Entry 7R8A (electron microscopy, 2.90 A resolution); this record covers chains A and B of the 4 polymer chains in the assembly.

# Chain A
Protein: ATP-binding cassette sub-family G member 5
Source organism: Homo sapiens
Notes: EC 7.6.2.-
UniProt: Q9H222 (ABCG5_HUMAN); residue numbers follow UniProt; this construct covers 1-651
Amino-acid sequence (666 residues; numbered 1 to 666; the number before each row is that of its first residue):
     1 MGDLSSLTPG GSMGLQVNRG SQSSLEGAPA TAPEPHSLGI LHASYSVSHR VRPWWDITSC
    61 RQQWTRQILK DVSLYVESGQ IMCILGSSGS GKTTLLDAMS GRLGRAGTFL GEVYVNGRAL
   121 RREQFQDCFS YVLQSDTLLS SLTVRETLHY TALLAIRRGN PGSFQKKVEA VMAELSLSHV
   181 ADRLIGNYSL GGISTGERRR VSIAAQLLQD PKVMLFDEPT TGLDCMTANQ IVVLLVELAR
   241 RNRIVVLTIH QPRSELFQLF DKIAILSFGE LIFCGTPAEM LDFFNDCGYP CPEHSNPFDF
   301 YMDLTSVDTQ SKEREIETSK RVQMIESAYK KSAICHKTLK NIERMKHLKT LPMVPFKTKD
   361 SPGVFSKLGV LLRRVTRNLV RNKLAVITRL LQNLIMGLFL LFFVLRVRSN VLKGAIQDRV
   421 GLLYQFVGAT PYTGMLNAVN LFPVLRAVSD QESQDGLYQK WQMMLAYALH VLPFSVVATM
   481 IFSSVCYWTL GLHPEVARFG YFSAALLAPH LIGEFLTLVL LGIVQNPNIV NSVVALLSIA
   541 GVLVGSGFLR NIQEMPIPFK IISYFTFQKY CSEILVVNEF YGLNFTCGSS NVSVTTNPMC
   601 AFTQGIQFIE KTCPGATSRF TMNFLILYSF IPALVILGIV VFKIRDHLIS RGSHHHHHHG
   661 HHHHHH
Not modelled in the structure: 1-34, 47-65, 103-106, 589-596, 650-666
Differences from the reference sequence: expression tag (652-666)
Disulfide bonds: Cys-587/Cys-600
Swiss-Prot annotation at these positions:
  - binding site (ATP): Gly-86 to Thr-93
  - glycosylation (N-linked (GlcNAc...) asparagine): Asn-584, Asn-591
  - natural variant: Met-99 (M99R: In STSL2; uncertain significance), Glu-146 (E146Q: In STSL2), Arg-389 (R389H: In STSL2), Arg-419 (R419H: In STSL2; R419P: In STSL2), Asn-437 (N437K: In STSL2), Arg-550 (R550S: In STSL2)
  - mutagenesis: Lys-92 to Thr-93 (Abolishes increase of the very low basal ATPase activity by cholate), Tyr-432 (Y432A: Strongly decreases cholesterol secretion into bile), Ala-540 (A540F: Strongly decreases cholesterol secretion into bile)
From the paper describing this entry:
  - binding site for cholesterol: Ile-529
  - mutagenesis - I395A, I529W: unchanged expression

# Chain B
Protein: ATP-binding cassette sub-family G member 8
Source organism: Homo sapiens
Notes: EC 7.6.2.-
UniProt: Q9H221 (ABCG8_HUMAN); residue numbers follow UniProt; this construct covers 1-673
Amino-acid sequence (715 residues; each row starts with the number of its first residue):
     1 MAGKAAEERG LPKGATPQDT SGLQDRLFSS ESDNSLYFTY SGQPNTLEVR DLNYQVDLAS
    61 QVPWFEQLAQ FKMPWTSPSC QNSCELGIQN LSFKVRSGQM LAIIGSSGCG RASLLDVITG
   121 RGHGGKIKSG QIWINGQPSS PQLVRKCVAH VRQHNQLLPN LTVRETLAFI AQMRLPRTFS
   181 QAQRDKRVED VIAELRLRQC ADTRVGNMYV RGLSGGERRR VSIGVQLLWN PGILILDEPT
   241 SGLDSFTAHN LVKTLSRLAK GNRLVLISLH QPRSDIFRLF DLVLLMTSGT PIYLGAAQHM
   301 VQYFTAIGYP CPRYSNPADF YVDLTSIDRR SREQELATRE KAQSLAALFL EKVRDLDDFL
   361 WKAETKDLDE DTCVESSVTP LDTNCLPSPT KMPGAVQQFT TLIRRQISND FRDLPTLLIH
   421 GAEACLMSMT IGFLYFGHGS IQLSFMDTAA LLFMIGALIP FNVILDVISK CYSERAMLYY
   481 ELEDGLYTTG PYFFAKILGE LPEHCAYIII YGMPTYWLAN LRPGLQPFLL HFLLVWLVVF
   541 CCRIMALAAA ALLPTFHMAS FFSNALYNSF YLAGGFMINL SSLWTVPAWI SKVSFLRWCF
   601 EGLMKIQFSR RTYKMPLGNL TIAVSGDKIL SVMELDSYPL YAIYLIVIGL SGGFMVLYYV
   661 SLRFIKQKPS QDWASNSLEV LFQGPNVDSK RRWKKNFIAV SAANRFKKIS SSGAL
Not modelled in the structure: 1-25, 57-86, 123-125, 208-209, 326-391, 612-625, 670-715
Differences from the reference sequence: expression tag (674-715)
Swiss-Prot annotation at these positions:
  - glycosylation: Asn-619 (N-linked (GlcNAc...) asparagine)
  - natural variant: Asp-19 (D19H: Associated significantly with GBD4), Arg-184 (R184H: In STSL1), Pro-231 (P231T: In STSL1), Glu-238 (E238K: In STSL1; uncertain significance), Arg-263 (R263Q: In STSL1), Arg-405 (R405H: In STSL1), Leu-501 (L501P: In STSL1), Arg-543 (R543S: In STSL1), Phe-570 (deletion: In STSL1), Leu-572 (L572P: In STSL1), Gly-574 (G574E: In STSL1; G574R: In STSL1), Leu-596 (L596R: In STSL1)
  - mutagenesis: Gly-216 (G216D: Loss of ATPase activity)
From the paper describing this entry:
  - binding site for cholesterol: Ile-419, Leu-465
  - mutagenesis - I419E, F561A: unchanged expression

# Interface between chain A and chain B
Contacting residue pairs (71; chain A residue first):
  Gln-251(A) / Arg-273(B)
  Arg-253(A) / Gln-271(B)
  Arg-253(A) / Asp-319(B)  salt bridge
  Arg-253(A) / Asp-323(B)  salt bridge
  Ser-254(A) / Ser-315(B)
  Ser-254(A) / Asn-316(B)  hydrogen bond (side chain-backbone)
  Glu-255(A) / Asp-323(B)
  Cys-291(A) / Tyr-314(B)
  Glu-293(A) / Arg-313(B)  salt bridge
  Glu-293(A) / Tyr-314(B)
  His-294(A) / Cys-311(B)  hydrogen bond
  His-294(A) / Pro-312(B)  hydrogen bond (side chain-backbone)
  His-294(A) / Ser-315(B)
  His-294(A) / Pro-317(B)
  Ser-295(A) / Ser-274(B)  hydrogen bond (backbone-side chain)
  Asn-296(A) / Ser-274(B)
  Asn-296(A) / Asn-316(B)
  Pro-297(A) / Tyr-314(B)
  Asp-299(A) / Arg-273(B)  salt bridge
  Asp-299(A) / Ser-274(B)  hydrogen bond
  Phe-300(A) / Leu-27(B)  hydrophobic
  Asp-303(A) / Ser-245(B)  hydrogen bond
  Asp-303(A) / Arg-273(B)  salt bridge
  Leu-304(A) / Leu-27(B)  hydrophobic
  Asp-308(A) / Phe-246(B)
  Gln-310(A) / Thr-247(B)  hydrogen bond
  Gln-310(A) / Asn-250(B)
  Arg-314(A) / Leu-27(B)  hydrogen bond (side chain-backbone)
  Arg-314(A) / Phe-28(B)
  Arg-314(A) / Ser-29(B)
  Arg-314(A) / Glu-31(B)
  Arg-314(A) / Phe-246(B)
  Phe-399(A) / Asn-568(B)
  Phe-399(A) / Ser-569(B)
  Phe-399(A) / Leu-572(B)  hydrophobic
  Leu-400(A) / Leu-572(B)  hydrophobic
  Phe-402(A) / Val-586(B)  hydrophobic
  Phe-402(A) / Pro-587(B)
  Phe-403(A) / Ser-569(B)
  Phe-403(A) / Leu-572(B)  hydrophobic
  Phe-403(A) / Leu-583(B)
  Leu-405(A) / Trp-584(B)
  Arg-408(A) / Ser-582(B)
  Lys-413(A) / Asn-579(B)  hydrogen bond (backbone-side chain)
  Gln-417(A) / Gly-575(B)
  Gln-417(A) / Phe-576(B)  hydrogen bond (side chain-backbone)
  Gln-417(A) / Met-577(B)
  Gln-417(A) / Asn-579(B)  hydrogen bond
  Asp-418(A) / Met-577(B)  hydrogen bond (backbone-backbone)
  Asp-418(A) / Ile-578(B)
  Gly-421(A) / Met-577(B)
  Gln-425(A) / Asn-568(B)
  Gln-425(A) / Tyr-571(B)
  Gln-425(A) / Leu-572(B)
  Gln-425(A) / Met-577(B)
  Leu-536(A) / Met-427(B)  hydrophobic
  Leu-536(A) / Phe-461(B)  hydrophobic
  Leu-543(A) / Leu-434(B)  hydrophobic
  Leu-543(A) / Met-454(B)  hydrophobic
  Leu-549(A) / Tyr-435(B)  hydrogen bond (backbone-side chain)
  Leu-549(A) / Ala-450(B)  hydrophobic
  Leu-549(A) / Met-454(B)  hydrophobic
  Leu-549(A) / Phe-576(B)  hydrophobic
  Arg-550(A) / Leu-434(B)  hydrogen bond (side chain-backbone)
  Arg-550(A) / Tyr-435(B)
  Arg-550(A) / Leu-443(B)
  Arg-550(A) / Asp-447(B)  salt bridge
  Glu-554(A) / Ile-441(B)
  Pro-556(A) / Phe-433(B)
  Phe-559(A) / Phe-433(B)
  Phe-559(A) / Leu-434(B)  hydrophobic
Also at the interface, not in a pair above, chain A (49 interface residues in all): Leu-281, Pro-292, Ser-306, Val-307, Val-404, Gly-414, Tyr-424, Tyr-432, Asn-528, Ser-532, Ala-535, Val-544, Asn-551, Met-599
Also at the interface, not in a pair above, chain B (57 interface residues in all): Arg-26, Val-322, Thr-430, Ile-431, Phe-436, Gln-442, Phe-445, Leu-465, Phe-556, Asn-564, Ala-565, Ala-573, Ile-590

# Overview
Chain A and chain B form an interface of 49 and 57 residues respectively; the contacts include 14 hydrogen
bonds and 6 salt bridges. Polar pairs include Arg-253(A)/Asp-319(B), Arg-253(A)/Asp-323(B) and
Glu-293(A)/Arg-313(B). The paper reports a binding site for cholesterol at Ile-529(A) and Ile-419(B) among
others; I395A and I529W of chain A leave expression unchanged; 4 substitutions were tested in all.
Chain A is ATP-binding cassette sub-family G member 5 and chain B is ATP-binding cassette sub-family G member
8, both from Homo sapiens; the structure, The structure of human ABCG5/ABCG8 purified from mammalian cells,
was determined by electron microscopy (same publication as 7R87, 7R88, 7R89 and 7R8B).
